Entry 8OJL (electron microscopy, 2.88 A resolution); this record covers chains A and C of the 6 polymer chains in the assembly.

# Chain A (and C)
Molecule: Lon protease homolog, mitochondrial
Organism: Homo sapiens
Notes: EC 3.4.21.53; chain C of this document is another copy of the same molecule, construct and numbering; everything in this record applies to it too
Reference sequence: P36776 (LONM_HUMAN); residues 121-959 here = UniProt positions 121-959
Amino-acid sequence (869 residues; row label = number of the first residue in the row):
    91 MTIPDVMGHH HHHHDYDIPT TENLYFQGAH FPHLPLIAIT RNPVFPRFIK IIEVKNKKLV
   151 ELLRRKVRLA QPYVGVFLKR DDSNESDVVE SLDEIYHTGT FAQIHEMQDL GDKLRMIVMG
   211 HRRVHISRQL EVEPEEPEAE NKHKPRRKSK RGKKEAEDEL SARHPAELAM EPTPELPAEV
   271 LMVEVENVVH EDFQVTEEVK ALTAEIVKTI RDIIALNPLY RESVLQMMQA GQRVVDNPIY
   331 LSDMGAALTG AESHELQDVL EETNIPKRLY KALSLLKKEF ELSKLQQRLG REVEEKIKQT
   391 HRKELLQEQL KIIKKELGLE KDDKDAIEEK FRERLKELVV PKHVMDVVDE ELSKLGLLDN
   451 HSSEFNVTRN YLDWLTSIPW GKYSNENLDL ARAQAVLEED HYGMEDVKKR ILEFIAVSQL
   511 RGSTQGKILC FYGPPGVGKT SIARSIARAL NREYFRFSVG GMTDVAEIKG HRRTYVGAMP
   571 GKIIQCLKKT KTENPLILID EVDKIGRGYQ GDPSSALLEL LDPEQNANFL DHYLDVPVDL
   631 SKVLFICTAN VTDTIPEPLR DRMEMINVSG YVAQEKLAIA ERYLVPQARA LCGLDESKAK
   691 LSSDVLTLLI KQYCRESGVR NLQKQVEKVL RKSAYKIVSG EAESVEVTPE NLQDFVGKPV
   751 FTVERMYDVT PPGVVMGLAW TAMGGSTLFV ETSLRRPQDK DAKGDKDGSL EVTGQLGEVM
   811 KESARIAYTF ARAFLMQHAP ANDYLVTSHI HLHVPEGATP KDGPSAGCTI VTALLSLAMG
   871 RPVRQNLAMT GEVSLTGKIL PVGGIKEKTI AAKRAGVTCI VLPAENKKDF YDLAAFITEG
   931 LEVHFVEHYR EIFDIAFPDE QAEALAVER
Not modelled in the structure: 91-122, 222-271, 950-959
Construct notes: initiating methionine (91); expression tag (92-120); engineered mutation Glu394 (Tyr in P36776)
Swiss-Prot annotation at these positions:
  - active site: Ser855, Lys898
  - binding site (ATP): Gly523 to Thr530
  - natural variant: Glu476 (E476A: In CODASS), Ser631 (S631Y: In CODASS), Ala670 (A670V: In CODASS), Arg672 (R672C: In CODASS), Pro676 (P676S: In CODASS), Arg679 (R679H: In CODASS), Arg721 (R721G: In CODASS), Ala724 (A724V: In CODASS), Pro749 (P749S: In CODASS), Gly767 (G767E: In CODASS), Ile927 (deletion: In CODASS)
  - mutagenesis: Lys529 (K529R: Abolishes ATPase activity, and presumably ATP-driven protein unfolding, but does not block access to the proteolytic active site or prevent a substrate from binding to it), Trp770 (W770A: Has low basal, but normal stimulated ATPase activity, and retains peptidase activity; W770P: Has normal basal, but low stimulated ATPase activity, and abolishes peptidase activity), Ser855 (S855A: Lacks both ATPase and protease activity, but retains DNA binding activity), Thr880 (T880V: Enhances the basal, but not the stimulated ATPase activity), Gly893 (G893A: Has low basal, but normal stimulated ATPase activity, and retains peptidase activity; G893P: Has normal basal, but low stimulated ATPase activity, and abolishes peptidase activity), Gly894 (G894A/S: Enhances the basal, but not the stimulated ATPase activity, and retains peptidase activity; G894P: Enhances the basal, but not the stimulated ATPase activity, and abolishes peptidase activity)
Residues lining bound ligands: ADP (adenosine-5'-diphosphate): Asp490, His491, Tyr492, Met494, Pro524, Pro525, Gly526, Val527, Gly528, Lys529, Thr530, Ser531, Tyr661, Ile669, Tyr673, Leu674, Gln677, Val709, Arg710, Gln713
Reported in the primary citation:
  - catalytic residues: Ser855, Lys898 (citing earlier work)
  - mutagenesis - Y394E: decreased catalytic activity on TFAM
  - mutagenesis - Y394E: decreased catalytic activity on ATPase
  - mutagenesis - Y394E (at least 2 degC): decreased stability
  - post-translational modification sites: Ser173, Ser181, Tyr186 (citing earlier work)
  - mutagenesis - Y394E: decreased catalytic activity on beta-casein
  - mutagenesis - Y394E: decreased catalytic activity on glutaryl-Ala-Ala-Phe-MNA

# Interface between chain A and chain C
Contacting residue pairs (19; chain A residue first):
  Glu287(A) - Arg131(C)  salt bridge
  Glu287(A) - Ser343(C)  hydrogen bond
  Glu288(A) - Gly340(C)
  Glu288(A) - Ala341(C)
  Glu288(A) - Glu342(C)  hydrogen bond (side chain-backbone)
  Lys290(A) - Arg131(C)
  Gly321(A) - Lys145(C)  hydrogen bond (backbone-side chain)
  Gln322(A) - Lys145(C)  hydrogen bond (backbone-side chain)
  Arg323(A) - Lys145(C)
  Tyr360(A) - Leu379(C)
  Tyr360(A) - Gly380(C)
  Tyr360(A) - Val383(C)
  Lys361(A) - Ile387(C)
  Lys367(A) - Glu384(C)  salt bridge
  Lys368(A) - Ile387(C)
  Leu372(A) - Ile402(C)  hydrophobic
  Leu375(A) - Gln399(C)
  Gln376(A) - Ile402(C)
  Leu379(A) - Glu406(C)
Interface residues without a listed pair, chain A (16 interface residues in all): Val285, Thr286
Interface residues without a listed pair, chain C (17 interface residues in all): Asp171, Glu369, Glu398

# In short
16 residues of chain A and 17 residues of chain C are in contact, with 4 hydrogen bonds and 2 salt bridges.
Among the polar pairs are Glu287(A)-Arg131(C), Lys367(A)-Glu384(C) and Glu287(A)-Ser343(C). Bound to chain A:
ADP. The paper reports catalytic residues Ser855(A) and Lys898(A); Y394E of chain A reduces catalytic activity
on TFAM.
Both chains are Lon protease homolog, mitochondrial (Homo sapiens). Entry 8OJL (Human Mitochondrial Lon Y394E
Mutant ADP Bound) was determined by electron microscopy together with 8OVF, 8OVG, 8OKA and 8OM7 from the same
study.
